PDB entry 1S5N | X-ray diffraction, 0.95 A resolution | chain A

== Chain A ==
Name: Xylose isomerase
Source organism: Streptomyces olivochromogenes
Notes: EC 5.3.1.5; fragment: xylose isomerase
UniProtKB: P15587 (XYLA_STROL); residues 1-386 here = UniProt positions 1-386
Sequence (386 residues; row label = number of the first residue in the row):
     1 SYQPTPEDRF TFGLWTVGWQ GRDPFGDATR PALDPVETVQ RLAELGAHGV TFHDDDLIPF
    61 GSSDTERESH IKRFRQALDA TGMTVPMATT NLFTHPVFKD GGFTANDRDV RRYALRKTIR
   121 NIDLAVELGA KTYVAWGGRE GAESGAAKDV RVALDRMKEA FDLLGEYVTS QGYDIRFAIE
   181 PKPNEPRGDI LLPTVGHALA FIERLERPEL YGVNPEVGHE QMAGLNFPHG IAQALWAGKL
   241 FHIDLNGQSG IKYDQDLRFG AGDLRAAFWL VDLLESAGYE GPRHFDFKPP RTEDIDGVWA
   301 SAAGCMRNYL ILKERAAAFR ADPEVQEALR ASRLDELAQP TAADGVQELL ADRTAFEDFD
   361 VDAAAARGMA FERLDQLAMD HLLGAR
Bound ions: Na+ site 1: Leu57, His70; Na+ site 2: Asp162, Arg207, Tyr211; Mn2+ site 1: Glu180, Glu216, Asp244, Asp286 (together with Xylitol); Mn2+ site 2: Glu216, His219, Asp254, Asp256 (together with Xylitol, hydroxide ion)
Ligand contacts:
  - hydroxide ion (OH): Glu216, His219, Asp254, Asp256, Asp286, Lys288
  - Xylitol (XYL): Trp15, Phe25, His53, Thr89, Phe93, Trp136, Glu180, Lys182, Glu216, His219, Asp244, Asp254, Asp286
What the authors report for this chain:
  - Mn2+ coordination: Glu180, Glu216, His219, Asp244, Asp254, Asp256, Asp286
  - conformationally variable residues (side-chain flip): Asp256
  - binding site for Xylitol: Lys182
  - catalytic residues: Asp286
  - binding site for hydroxide ion: Asp286
  - catalytic residues: Asp56 (proposed by the authors, not directly observed)
  - mutagenesis - H53A (10-fold), H53D (10-fold), H53N (10-fold): decreased catalytic activity (citing earlier work)
  - mutagenesis - H53F, H53R, H53Y: abolished catalytic activity (citing earlier work)
  - mutagenesis - E180K: abolished binding to metal ion at the M1 site (citing earlier work)

== Summary ==
Ligands of chain A: Xylitol and hydroxide ion. Leu57 and His70 form the Na+ site 1. Asp162, Arg207 and Tyr211
form the Na+ site 2. The paper reports catalytic residues Asp286 and Asp56; H53A, H53D and H53N reduce
catalytic activity; 7 substitutions were tested in all.
Chain A is Xylose isomerase (Streptomyces olivochromogenes); the structure, Xylose Isomerase in Substrate and
Inhibitor Michaelis States: Atomic Resolution Studies of a Metal-Mediated Hydride Shift, was determined by
X-ray diffraction, deposited together with 1S5M.
